3NY0 - chains A and B of the 4 polymer chains in the assembly; structure by X-ray diffraction, 3.09 A resolution.

== Chain A (and B) ==
Name: Urease accessory protein ureE
Source organism: Helicobacter pylori
Notes: chain B of this document is another copy of the same molecule, construct and numbering; everything in this record applies to it too
UniProtKB: Q09064 (UREE_HELPY); residue numbers follow UniProt; this construct covers 1-170
Chain sequence (170 residues; row label = number of the first residue in the row):
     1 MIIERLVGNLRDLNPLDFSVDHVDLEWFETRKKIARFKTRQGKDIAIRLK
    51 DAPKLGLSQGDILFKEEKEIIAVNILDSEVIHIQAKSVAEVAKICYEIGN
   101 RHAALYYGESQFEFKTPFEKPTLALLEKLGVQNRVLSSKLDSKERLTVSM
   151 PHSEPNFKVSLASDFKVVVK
Not modelled in the structure: 1, 149-170 (chain B: 1, 155-170)
Bound ions: Ni2+: His-102 (shared with His-102(B), His-152(B) of chain B; 1 residue of chain C; 1 residue of chain D)
Reported in the primary citation:
  - Ni2+ coordination: His-102, His-152
  - self-association interface (contacts with another copy of this molecule); pairs are residue here / residue on that copy: Phe-28/Phe-28 (hydrophobic contact)
  - mutagenesis - H102A: abolished catalytic activity (urease activity)
  - mutagenesis - F28D: unchanged growth (urease activity)
  - conformationally variable residues (order/disorder transition): His-152

== Chain A / chain B interface ==
Residue-residue contacts (6):
  Phe-28(A) / Phe-28(B)  hydrophobic
  Phe-28(A) / Glu-29(B)
  Asn-100(A) / His-152(B)
  His-102(A) / His-102(B)  hydrogen bond
  His-102(A) / Pro-151(B)
  His-102(A) / His-152(B)  hydrogen bond
Interface residues without a listed pair, chain A (6 interface residues in all): Glu-29, Lys-32, Arg-101
Interface residues without a listed pair, chain B (6 interface residues in all): Glu-26

== Overview ==
The chain A/chain B interface involves 6 residues from each chain; the contacts include 2 hydrogen bonds.
Polar pairs include His-102(A)/His-102(B) and His-102(A)/His-152(B). From the paper: H102A of chain A
abolishes catalytic activity (urease activity); Ni2+ coordination by His-102(A) and His-152(A).
Chain A and chain B are both Urease accessory protein ureE (Helicobacter pylori); the structure, Crystal
Structure of UreE from Helicobacter pylori (Ni2+ bound form), was determined by X-ray diffraction, deposited
together with 3L9Z, 3LA0 and 3NXZ.
